PDB entry 7F6M | X-ray diffraction, 2.40 A resolution | chains A and B

[Chain A]
Molecule: Adenomatous polyposis coli protein
Source organism: Homo sapiens
UniProtKB: P25054 (APC_HUMAN); residues 407-751 here = UniProt positions 407-751
Chain sequence (353 residues; each row starts with the number of its first residue):
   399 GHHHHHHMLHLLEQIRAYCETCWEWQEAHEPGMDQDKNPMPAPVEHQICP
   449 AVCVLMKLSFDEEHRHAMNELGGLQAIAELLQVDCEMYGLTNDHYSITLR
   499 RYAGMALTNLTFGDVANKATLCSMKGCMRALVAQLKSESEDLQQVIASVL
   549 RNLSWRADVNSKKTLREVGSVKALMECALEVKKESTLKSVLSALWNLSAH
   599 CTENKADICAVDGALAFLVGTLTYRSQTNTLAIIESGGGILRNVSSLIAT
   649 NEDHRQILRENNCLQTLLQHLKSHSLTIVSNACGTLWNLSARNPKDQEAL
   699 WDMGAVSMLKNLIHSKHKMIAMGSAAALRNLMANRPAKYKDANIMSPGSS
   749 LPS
Not modelled in the structure: 740-751
Differences from the reference sequence: expression tag (399-406)
Swiss-Prot annotation at these positions:
  - modified residue (Phosphoserine): Ser744, Ser748
  - natural variant: Arg414 (R414C: In FAP1), Ser722 (S722G: In FAP1)
  - mutagenesis: Lys516 (K516E: Impairs interaction with KHDRBS1), Arg549 (R549E: Impairs interaction with KHDRBS1)

[Chain B]
Molecule: MAI-516 inhibitor
Source organism: Homo sapiens
Chain sequence (9 residues; each row starts with the number of its first residue; numbering starts at 0):
     0 XAGESLYEX
Modified positions: ANN (4-methoxybenzoic acid) at position 0; NH2 (amino group) at position 8

[How chain A and chain B interact]
Pairs across the interface (33; chain A residue first):
  Phe458(A) - Tyr6(B)
  Arg463(A) - Leu5(B)
  Met503(A) - Tyr6(B)  hydrophobic
  Thr506(A) - Ser4(B)
  Thr506(A) - Tyr6(B)
  Asn507(A) - Leu5(B)
  Asn507(A) - Tyr6(B)  hydrogen bond (side chain-backbone)
  Thr509(A) - Glu3(B)
  Phe510(A) - Glu3(B)
  Phe510(A) - Ser4(B)
  Phe510(A) - Leu5(B)
  Gly511(A) - Glu3(B)  hydrogen bond (backbone-side chain)
  Lys516(A) - Glu3(B)  salt bridge
  Gln542(A) - Tyr6(B)  hydrogen bond
  Gln542(A) - NH2_8(B)
  Val543(A) - Tyr6(B)
  Ser546(A) - Tyr6(B)
  Arg549(A) - Ala1(B)  hydrogen bond (side chain-backbone)
  Arg549(A) - Gly2(B)  hydrogen bond (side chain-backbone)
  Arg549(A) - Glu3(B)
  Asn550(A) - Glu3(B)
  Asn550(A) - Ser4(B)  hydrogen bond (side chain-backbone)
  Trp553(A) - Gly2(B)
  Trp553(A) - Glu3(B)
  Arg554(A) - Glu3(B)  salt bridge
  Ser590(A) - Ala1(B)
  Trp593(A) - ANN_0(B)
  Trp593(A) - Ala1(B)
  Asn594(A) - ANN_0(B)
  Asn594(A) - Ala1(B)  hydrogen bond (side chain-backbone)
  Asn594(A) - Gly2(B)  hydrogen bond (side chain-backbone)
  Ala597(A) - ANN_0(B)
  Asn641(A) - ANN_0(B)
Interface residues without a listed pair, chain B (9 interface residues in all): Glu7

[Summary]
The interface between chain A and chain B involves 21 residues on one side and 9 on the other; the contacts
include 8 hydrogen bonds and 2 salt bridges. Polar pairs include Lys516(A)-Glu3(B), Arg554(A)-Glu3(B) and
Asn507(A)-Tyr6(B). From UniProt: 2 mutagenesis sites on chain A.
Here chain A is Adenomatous polyposis coli protein and chain B is MAI-516 inhibitor, both from Homo sapiens.
Entry 7F6M (Crystal structure of APC complexed with a peptide inhibitor MAI-516) was determined by X-ray
diffraction.
